PDB entry 3OYV | X-ray diffraction, 1.25 A resolution | chain A

Chain A:
Molecule: Imelysin
From: Bacteroides ovatus ATCC 8483
Notes: fragment: sequence database residues 25-384
UniProtKB: A7M120 (A7M120_BACOV); residue numbers follow UniProt; this construct covers 25-384
Amino-acid sequence (361 residues; numbered 0 to 384; 24 numbers in that range are skipped by the numbering (no residue carries them; nothing is unmodelled there); the number before each row is that of its first residue; numbering starts at 0):
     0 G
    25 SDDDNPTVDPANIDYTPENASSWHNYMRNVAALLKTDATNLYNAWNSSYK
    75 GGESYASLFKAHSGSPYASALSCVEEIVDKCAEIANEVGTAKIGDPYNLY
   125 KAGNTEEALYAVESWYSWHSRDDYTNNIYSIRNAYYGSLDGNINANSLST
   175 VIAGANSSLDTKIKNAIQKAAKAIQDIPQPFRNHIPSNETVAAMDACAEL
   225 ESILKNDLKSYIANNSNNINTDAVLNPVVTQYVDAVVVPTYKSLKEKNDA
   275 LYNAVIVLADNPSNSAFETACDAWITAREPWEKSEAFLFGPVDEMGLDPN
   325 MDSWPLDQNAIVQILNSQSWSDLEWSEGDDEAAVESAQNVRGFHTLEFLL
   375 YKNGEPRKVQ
Unresolved in the structure: 0, 25-29
Differences from the reference sequence: expression tag (0)
Modified / non-standard residues: Mse51, Mse218, Mse319, Mse325 (selenomethionine; parent Met)
What the authors report for this chain:
  - conformationally variable residues (helix shift): Val215 to Asp231

In short:
The paper reports conformational variability at Val215.
Chain A is Imelysin (Bacteroides ovatus ATCC 8483); the structure, Crystal structure of an imelysin peptidase
(BACOVA_03801) from Bacteroides ovatus ATCC 8483 at 1.25 A resolution, was determined by X-ray diffraction,
deposited together with 3N8U.
